6ESH - chains E and J of the 10 polymer chains in the assembly; structure by electron microscopy, 5.10 A resolution (low resolution: residue-level contacts below are approximate; hydrogen-bond / salt-bridge calls are withheld).

Chain E:
Name: Histone H3.2
Organism: Xenopus laevis
Reference sequence: P84233 (H32_XENLA); residues 1-135 here correspond to UniProt positions 2-136 (UniProt number = residue number + 1)
Amino-acid sequence (135 residues; row label = number of the first residue in the row):
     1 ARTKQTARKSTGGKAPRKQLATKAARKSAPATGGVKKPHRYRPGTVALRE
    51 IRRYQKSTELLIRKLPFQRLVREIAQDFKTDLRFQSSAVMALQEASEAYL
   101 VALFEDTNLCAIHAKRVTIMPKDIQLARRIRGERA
Disordered / not traced: 1-38, 134-135
Sequence notes: conflict Ala102 (Gly103 in P84233)
UniProt features mapped onto this chain:
  - modified residue: Arg2 (Asymmetric dimethylarginine), Thr3 (Phosphothreonine), Lys4 (Allysine), Gln5 (5-glutamyl dopamine), Thr6 (Phosphothreonine), Arg8 (Citrulline), Lys9 (N6,N6,N6-trimethyllysine), Ser10 (ADP-ribosylserine), Thr11 (Phosphothreonine), Lys14 (N6-(2-hydroxyisobutyryl)lysine), Arg17 (Asymmetric dimethylarginine), Lys18 (N6-(2-hydroxyisobutyryl)lysine), Lys23 (N6-(2-hydroxyisobutyryl)lysine), Arg26 (Citrulline), Lys27 (N6,N6,N6-trimethyllysine), Ser28 (ADP-ribosylserine), Lys36 (N6,N6,N6-trimethyllysine), Lys37 (N6-methyllysine), Tyr41 (Phosphotyrosine), Lys56 (N6,N6,N6-trimethyllysine) and 8 more in UniProt
  - lipidation: Cys110 (S-palmitoyl cysteine)

Chain J:
Molecule: 147-nt DNA strand
Organism: synthetic construct
Sequence (147 nucleotides; row label = number of the first residue in the row; numbers below 1 keep their minus sign (DC-73 is residue -73)):
   -73 CTGGAGAATCCCGGTGCCGAGGCCGCTCAATTGGTCGTAGACAGCTCTAG
   -23 CACCGCTTAAACGCACGTACGCGCTGTCCCCCGCGTTTTAACCGCCAAGG
    27 GGATTACTCCCTAGTCTCCAGGCACGTGTCAGATATATACATCCTGT
Disordered / not traced: 64-73

How chain E and chain J interact:
Residue-residue contacts (14):
  Pro43(E) - DA-5(J)
  Arg63(E) - DA-14(J)
  Arg63(E) - DA-13(J)
  Arg72(E) - DC-23(J)
  Leu82(E) - DC-23(J)
  Arg83(E) - DC-23(J)
  Phe84(E) - DG-24(J)
  Phe84(E) - DC-23(J)
  Gln85(E) - DG-24(J)
  Arg116(E) - DG-3(J)
  Val117(E) - DC-4(J)
  Val117(E) - DG-3(J)
  Thr118(E) - DC-4(J)
  Thr118(E) - DG-3(J)
Interface residues without a listed pair, chain E (14 interface residues in all): Gln68, Ser86, Lys115, Met120
Interface residues without a listed pair, chain J (10 interface residues in all): DA-15, DT-6, DC-2

In short:
14 residues of chain E and 10 residues of chain J are in contact.
Here chain E is Histone H3.2 (Xenopus laevis) and chain J is a 147-nt DNA strand (synthetic construct). Entry
6ESH (Nucleosome breathing : Class 3) was determined by electron microscopy (same publication as 6ESF, 6ESG
and 6ESI).
